PDB entry 7A12 | X-ray diffraction, 2.00 A resolution | chain A

== Chain A ==
Protein: Methionine aminopeptidase 2
From: Homo sapiens
Notes: EC 3.4.11.18
Reference sequence: P50579 (MAP2_HUMAN); numbering as in UniProt (aligned over 108-478)
Sequence (371 residues; numbered 108 to 478; the number before each row is that of its first residue):
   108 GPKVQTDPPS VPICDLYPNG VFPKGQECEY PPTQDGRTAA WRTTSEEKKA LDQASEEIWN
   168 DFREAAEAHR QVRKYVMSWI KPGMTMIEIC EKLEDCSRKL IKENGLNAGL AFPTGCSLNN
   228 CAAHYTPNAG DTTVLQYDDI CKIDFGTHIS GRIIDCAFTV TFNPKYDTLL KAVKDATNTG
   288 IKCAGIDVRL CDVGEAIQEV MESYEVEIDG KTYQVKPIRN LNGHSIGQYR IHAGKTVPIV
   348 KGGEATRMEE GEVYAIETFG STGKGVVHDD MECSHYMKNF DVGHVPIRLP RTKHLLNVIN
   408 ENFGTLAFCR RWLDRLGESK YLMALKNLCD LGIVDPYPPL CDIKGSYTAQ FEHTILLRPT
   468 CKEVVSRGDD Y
Unresolved in the structure: 108-109, 349-351
Disulfide bonds: C228-C448
Ion coordination: Mn2+ site 1: D251, D262, E459; Mn2+ site 2: D262, H331, E364, E459 (together with 5-chloranyl-3-phenyl-1H-indole-2-carboxamide)
Ligand contacts: 5-chloranyl-3-phenyl-1H-indole-2-carboxamide (QVK): F219, P220, H231, D262, H331, I338, H339, E364, H382, Y383, M384, A414, Y444, E459
UniProt features mapped onto this chain:
  - binding site (substrate): H231, H339
  - binding site (a divalent metal cation): D251, D262, H331, E364, E459

== Overview ==
Chain A binds 5-chloranyl-3-phenyl-1H-indole-2-carboxamide. D251, D262 and E459 form the Mn2+ site 1. The Mn2+
site 2 is built by D262, H331, E364 and E459. From UniProt: substrate-binding residues H231 and H339 and 5
divalent metal cation-binding residues.
Chain A is Methionine aminopeptidase 2 (Homo sapiens); the structure, Crystal structure of human methionine
aminopeptidase-2 in complex with an inhibitor gw557358x (compound 9), was determined by X-ray diffraction
together with 7A13, 7A14, 7A15 and 7A16 from the same study.
